Entry 5XCB (X-ray diffraction, 2.14 A resolution); this record covers chain A.

# Chain A
Name: Probable surface protein
From: Clostridium perfringens str. 13
UniProtKB: Q8XP10 (Q8XP10_CLOPE); residues 30-337 here = UniProt positions 30-337
Amino-acid sequence (325 residues; numbered 13 to 337; the number before each row is that of its first residue):
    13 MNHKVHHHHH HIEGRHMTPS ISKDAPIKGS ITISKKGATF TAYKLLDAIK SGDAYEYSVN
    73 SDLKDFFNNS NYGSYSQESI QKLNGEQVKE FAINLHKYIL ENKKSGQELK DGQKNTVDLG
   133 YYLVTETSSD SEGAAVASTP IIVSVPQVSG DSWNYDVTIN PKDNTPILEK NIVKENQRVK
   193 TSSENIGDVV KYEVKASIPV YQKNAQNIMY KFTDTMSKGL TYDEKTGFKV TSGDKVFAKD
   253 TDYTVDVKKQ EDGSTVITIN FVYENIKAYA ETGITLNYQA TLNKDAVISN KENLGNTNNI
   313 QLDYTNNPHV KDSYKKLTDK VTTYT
Unresolved in the structure: 13-28, 301-306
Construct notes: expression tag (13-29)
Glycans and other covalent adducts: covalent link Lys182-Asn310

# In short
Chain A is Probable surface protein (Clostridium perfringens str. 13); the structure, X-ray structure of
domains D1 and D2 of Clostridium perfringens pili protein CppA, was determined by X-ray diffraction (same
publication as 6IXY, 6IXZ and 5XCC).
